Entry 1GJ7 (X-ray diffraction, 1.50 A resolution); this record covers chains A and B.

Chain A:
Protein: Urokinase-type plasminogen activator
Organism: Homo sapiens
Notes: fragment: short chain
UniProt: P00749 (UROK_HUMAN); residues 1-23 here correspond to UniProt positions 156-178 (UniProt number = residue number + 155)
Chain sequence (23 residues; each row starts with the number of its first residue):
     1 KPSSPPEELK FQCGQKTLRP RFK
Disordered / not traced: 1-8, 19-23

Chain B:
Protein: Urokinase-type plasminogen activator
Organism: Homo sapiens
Notes: EC 3.4.21.73; fragment: catalytic domain; engineered mutation(s): N145A
UniProt: P00749 (UROK_HUMAN); the construct lacks a stretch of the UniProt sequence and is renumbered around it, so the offset changes along the chain: 16-37 = UniProt 179-200; 38-60 = UniProt 205-227; 63-97 = UniProt 234-268; 98-110 = UniProt 271-283; 5 more segments
Chain sequence (253 residues; numbered 16 to 250 plus 19 insertion-coded residues; 1 number in that range is skipped by the numbering (no residue carries it; nothing is unmodelled there); the number before each row is that of its first residue; a row labelled like 37A-37D holds insertion residues (37A, then the next letters in order)):
    16 IIGGEFTTIE NQPWFAAIYR RH
37A-37D RGGS
    38 VTYVCGGSLM SPCWVISATH CFI
60A-60C DYP
    61 KK
   62A E
    63 DYIVYLGRSR LNSNTQGEMK FEVENLILHK DYSAD
97A-97B TL
    98 AHHNDIALLK IRS
110A-110D KEGR
   111 CAQPSRTIQT ICLPSMYNDP QFGTSCEITG FGKEASTDYL YPEQLKMTVV KLISHRECQQ
170A-170B PH
   171 YYGSEVTTKM LCAAD
185A-185B PQ
   186 WKTDSCQGDS GGPLVCSLQG RMTLTGIVSW GR
   219 GCALK
  223A D
   224 KPGVYTRVSH FLPWIRSHTK EENGLAL
Disordered / not traced: 244-250
Sequence notes: conflict Ala145 (Asn322 in P00749)
Cystine bridges: Cys42-Cys58, Cys50-Cys111, Cys136-Cys201, Cys168-Cys182, Cys191-Cys220
Ligand contacts: 132 (6-chloro-2-(2-hydroxy-biphenyl-3-yl)-1H-indole-5-carboxamidine): Val41, Cys42, His57, Cys58, Asp189, Ser190, Cys191, Gln192, Ser195, Val213, Ser214, Trp215, Gly216, Arg217, Gly219, Cys220, Pro225, Gly226, Val227, Tyr228
What the authors report for this chain:
  - binding site for 132: Asp189, Ser190, Ser195
  - conformationally variable residues (side-chain flip): Asp189, Ser195

Chain A / chain B interface:
Contacting residue pairs (27; chain A residue first):
  Leu9(A) with Pro114(B)
  Lys10(A) with Pro114(B)
  Phe11(A) with Pro49(B), hydrophobic; Ala112(B); Gln113(B); Pro114(B); Ile118(B); Gln119(B); Thr120(B)
  Gln12(A) with Gln119(B), hydrogen bond (backbone-side chain)
  Cys13(A) with Thr120(B); Ile121(B); Cys122(B), disulfide
  Gly14(A) with Trp29(B); Thr120(B), hydrogen bond (backbone-backbone); Ile121(B); Cys122(B); Met207(B)
  Gln15(A) with Pro28(B); Trp29(B); Gln119(B), hydrogen bond (backbone-side chain)
  Lys16(A) with Glu25(B); Asn26(B), hydrogen bond (side chain-backbone); Gln27(B); Trp29(B); Glu137(B), salt bridge
  Thr17(A) with Arg116(B)
Interface residues without a listed pair, chain A (10 interface residues in all): Leu18
Interface residues without a listed pair, chain B (18 interface residues in all): Leu46
Cross-chain cystine bridges: Cys13(A)-Cys122(B)

Summary:
10 residues of chain A and 18 residues of chain B are in contact; the contacts include 1 disulfide bond, 4
hydrogen bonds and 1 salt bridge. Polar contacts include Lys16(A)-Glu137(B), Gln12(A)-Gln119(B) and
Gln15(A)-Gln119(B). From the paper: a binding site for 132 at Asp189(B), Ser190(B) and Ser195(B);
conformational variability at Asp189(B) and Ser195(B).
Chain A is Urokinase-type plasminogen activator and chain B is Urokinase-type plasminogen activator, both from
Homo sapiens; the structure, Engineering inhibitors highly selective for the S1 sites of SER190 trypsin-like
serine protease drug targets, was determined by X-ray diffraction together with 1GJ4, 1GJ5, 1GJ8, 1GJ9, 1GJA,
1GJB, 1GJC and 1GJD from the same study.
